5G2F - chains B and C of the 3 polymer chains in the assembly; structure by X-ray diffraction, 1.85 A resolution.

# Chain B (and C)
Molecule: Type-IV like pilin TTHA1222
From: Thermus thermophilus
Notes: chain C of this document is another copy of the same molecule, construct and numbering; everything in this record applies to it too
UniProt: Q5SIZ2 (Q5SIZ2_THET8); residues 38-123 here = UniProt positions 38-123
Chain sequence (95 residues; numbered 37 to 131; the number before each row is that of its first residue):
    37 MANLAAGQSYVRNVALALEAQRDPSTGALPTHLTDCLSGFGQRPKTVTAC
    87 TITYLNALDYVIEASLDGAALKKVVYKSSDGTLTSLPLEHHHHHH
Disordered / not traced: 37, 124-131 (chain C: 37-40, 103-108, 121-131)
Cystine bridges: C72-C86
Construct notes: expression tag (37, 124-131)

# Interface between chain B and chain C
Contacting residue pairs - 13 pairs, chain B then chain C:
  R58(B) - D116(C)
  P60(B) - T118(C)
  S61(B) - T118(C)
  G63(B) - D116(C)
  G63(B) - T118(C)
  L94(B) - S115(C)
  L94(B) - D116(C)
  D116(B) - R58(C)
  D116(B) - G63(C)
  D116(B) - L94(C)
  T118(B) - P60(C)
  T118(B) - S61(C)
  T118(B) - G63(C)
Interface residues without a listed pair, chain B (13 interface residues in all): L52, D59, T62, S115, G117, L119
Interface residues without a listed pair, chain C (14 interface residues in all): L52, E55, D59, T62, G117, L119

# In short
Chain B and chain C form an interface of 13 and 14 residues respectively.
Chain B and chain C are both Type-IV like pilin TTHA1222 (Thermus thermophilus); the structure, Type IV-like
competence pilin TTHA1222 from Thermus thermophilus, was determined by X-ray diffraction together with 5G23,
5G24 and 5G25 from the same study.
